Entry 6HVS (X-ray diffraction, 3.10 A resolution); this record covers chains R and S of the 28 polymer chains in the assembly.

# Chain R
Name: Proteasome subunit alpha type-5
From: Saccharomyces cerevisiae S288C
Notes: EC 3.4.25.1
UniProtKB: P32379 (PSA5_YEAST); residues -7 to 252 here correspond to UniProt positions 1-260 (UniProt number = residue number + 8)
Chain sequence (260 residues; each row starts with the number of its first residue; numbers below 1 keep their minus sign (Met-7 is residue -7)):
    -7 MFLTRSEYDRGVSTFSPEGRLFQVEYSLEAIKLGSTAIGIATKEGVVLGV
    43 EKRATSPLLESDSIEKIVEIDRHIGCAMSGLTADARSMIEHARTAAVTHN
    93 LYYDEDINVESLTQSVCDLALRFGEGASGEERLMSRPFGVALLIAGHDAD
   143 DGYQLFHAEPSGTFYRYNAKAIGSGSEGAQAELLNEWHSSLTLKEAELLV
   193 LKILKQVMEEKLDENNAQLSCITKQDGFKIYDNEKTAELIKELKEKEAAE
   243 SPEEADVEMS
Disordered / not traced: -7 to 0, 118-124, 243-252

# Chain S
Name: Proteasome subunit alpha type-6
From: Saccharomyces cerevisiae S288C
Notes: EC 3.4.25.1
UniProtKB: P40302 (PSA6_YEAST); residues 0-233 here correspond to UniProt positions 1-234 (UniProt number = residue number + 1)
Chain sequence (234 residues; row label = number of the first residue in the row; numbering starts at 0):
     0 MFRNNYDGDTVTFSPTGRLFQVEYALEAIKQGSVTVGLRSNTHAVLVALK
    50 RNADELSSYQKKIIKCDEHMGLSLAGLAPDARVLSNYLRQQCNYSSLVFN
   100 RKLAVERAGHLLCDKAQKNTQSYGGRPYGVGLLIIGYDKSGAHLLEFQPS
   150 GNVTELYGTAIGARSQGAKTYLERTLDTFIKIDGNPDELIKAGVEAISQS
   200 LRDESLTVDNLSIAIVGKDTPFTIYDGEAVAKYI
Disordered / not traced: 0-2
UniProt features mapped onto this chain:
  - modified residue: Ser13 (Phosphoserine)
  - cross-link: Lys190 (Glycyl lysine isopeptide (Lys-Gly) (interchain with G-Cter in ubiquitin))

# How chain R and chain S interact
Pairs across the interface - 46 pairs, chain R then chain S:
  Arg2(R) - Gly7(S)
  Ser5(R) - Arg125(S)
  Thr6(R) - Gly7(S)  hydrogen bond (side chain-backbone)
  Thr6(R) - Gln20(S)
  Phe7(R) - Gln20(S)  hydrogen bond (backbone-side chain)
  Phe7(R) - Tyr23(S)
  Phe7(R) - Ala24(S)  hydrophobic
  Phe7(R) - Arg125(S)
  Phe7(R) - Pro126(S)
  Phe7(R) - Gly128(S)
  Ser8(R) - Tyr23(S)
  Pro9(R) - Tyr23(S)  hydrophobic
  Glu10(R) - Glu26(S)
  Glu10(R) - Gln30(S)
  Gly11(R) - Tyr23(S)
  Gly11(R) - Ala27(S)
  Leu13(R) - Arg125(S)
  Gln106(R) - Arg81(S)  hydrogen bond
  Asp110(R) - Arg81(S)  salt bridge
  Leu113(R) - Pro78(S)  hydrophobic
  Leu113(R) - Asp79(S)
  Leu113(R) - Arg125(S)
  Ser153(R) - Pro78(S)
  Gly154(R) - Pro78(S)
  Thr155(R) - Gln59(S)
  Thr155(R) - Pro78(S)
  Phe156(R) - Gln59(S)
  Tyr157(R) - Arg50(S)
  Tyr157(R) - Ala52(S)
  Tyr157(R) - Ser56(S)
  Tyr157(R) - Ser57(S)
  Tyr157(R) - Gln59(S)
  Arg158(R) - Ser56(S)
  Arg158(R) - Ser57(S)  hydrogen bond (backbone-backbone)
  Tyr159(R) - Ala52(S)
  Tyr159(R) - Asp53(S)
  Tyr159(R) - Leu55(S)
  Tyr159(R) - Ser56(S)
  Asn160(R) - Leu55(S)  hydrogen bond (backbone-backbone)
  Ala161(R) - Leu55(S)
  Gln172(R) - Asp53(S)  hydrogen bond
  Gln172(R) - Leu55(S)
  Leu175(R) - Leu55(S)
  Leu176(R) - Glu54(S)
  Leu176(R) - Leu55(S)  hydrophobic
  Trp179(R) - Leu55(S)  hydrophobic
Interface residues without a listed pair, chain R (27 interface residues in all): Gly3, Glu117
Interface residues without a listed pair, chain S (25 interface residues in all): Asp6, Asn51, Leu76, Gly123

# Overview
Chain R and chain S form an interface of 27 and 25 residues respectively, with 6 hydrogen bonds and 1 salt
bridge. Polar contacts include Asp110(R)-Arg81(S), Thr6(R)-Gly7(S) and Phe7(R)-Gln20(S).
Here chain R is Proteasome subunit alpha type-5 and chain S is Proteasome subunit alpha type-6, both from
Saccharomyces cerevisiae S288C. Entry 6HVS (Yeast 20S proteasome with human beta2i (1-53) in complex with 18)
was determined by X-ray diffraction together with 6HTB, 6HTC, 6HTD, 6HTP, 6HTR, 6HUB and 30 further entries
from the same study.
